PDB entry 8BPX | electron microscopy, 2.09 A resolution | chains x and y of the 67 polymer chains in the assembly

== Chain x ==
Name: Gamma carbonic anhydrase-like 2, mitochondrial
Source organism: Arabidopsis thaliana
UniProt: Q9SMN1 (GCAL2_ARATH); residues 1-256 here = UniProt positions 1-256
Chain sequence (256 residues; numbered 1 to 256; the number before each row is that of its first residue):
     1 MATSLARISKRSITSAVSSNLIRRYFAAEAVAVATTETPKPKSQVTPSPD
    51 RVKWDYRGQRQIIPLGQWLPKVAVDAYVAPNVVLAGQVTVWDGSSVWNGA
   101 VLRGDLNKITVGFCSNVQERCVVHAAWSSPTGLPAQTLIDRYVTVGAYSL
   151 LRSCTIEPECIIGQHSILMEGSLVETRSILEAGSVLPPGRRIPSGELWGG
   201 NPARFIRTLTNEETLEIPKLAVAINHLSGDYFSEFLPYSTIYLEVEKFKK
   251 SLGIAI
Unresolved in the structure: 1-43, 254-256
Small-molecule neighbours: crotonyl coenzyme A (COO): Leu106, Arg152, Met169, Glu170, Val185, Pro187, Pro188, Arg190, Asn201, Pro202, Arg204
Swiss-Prot annotation at these positions:
  - binding site (substrate): Arg103 to Asp105, Gln118, Glu119, Arg152, Gln164, Tyr231
  - binding site (Zn(2+)): His124

== Chain y ==
Name: Gamma carbonic anhydrase 2, mitochondrial
Source organism: Arabidopsis thaliana
Notes: EC 4.2.1.-
UniProt: Q9C6B3 (GCA2_ARATH); residue numbers follow UniProt; this construct covers 1-278
Chain sequence (278 residues; row label = number of the first residue in the row):
     1 MGTLGRAIYTVGNWIRGTGQALDRVGSLLQGSHRIEEHLSRHRTLMNVFD
    51 KSPLVDKDVFVAPSASVIGDVQIGKGSSIWYGCVLRGDVNNISVGSGTNI
   101 QDNTLVHVAKTNISGKVLPTLIGDNVTVGHSAVIHGCTVEDDAFVGMGAT
   151 LLDGVVVEKHAMVAAGSLVKQNTRIPSGEVWGGNPAKFMRKLTDEEIVYI
   201 SQSAKNYINLAQIHASENSKSFEQIEVERALRKKYARKDEDYDSMLGITR
   251 ETPPELILPDNVLPGGKPVAKVPSTQYF
Unresolved in the structure: 266-278
Bound ions: Zn2+: His107, His135 (shared with 1 residue of chain z)
Small-molecule neighbours:
  - crotonyl coenzyme A (COO): Gln101, Thr127, His130, Phe144, Gly146, Met147, Met162, Ala164, Ala165, Val180, Gly183, Met189, Arg190, Tyr199, Ser203, Tyr207
  - phosphatidylcholine (PC7; (7S)-4-hydroxy-N,N,N-trimethyl-9-oxo-7-[(palmitoyloxy)methyl]-3,5,8-trioxa-4-phosphahexacosan-1-aminium 4-oxide): Leu4, Ile8, Val11, Trp14, Ile15, Thr18
Swiss-Prot annotation at these positions:
  - binding site (substrate): Arg86 to Asp88, Gln101, Asp102, Asn209
  - binding site (Zn(2+)): His107, His130, His135

== Interface between chain x and chain y ==
Contacting residue pairs - 90 pairs, chain x then chain y:
  Gln44(x) with Asp56(y)
  Val45(x) with Leu54(y), hydrophobic; Asp56(y); Gln72(y); Ile73(y)
  Thr46(x) with Asp56(y), hydrogen bond (backbone-side chain); Lys57(y), hydrogen bond (backbone-backbone)
  Pro47(x) with Leu54(y), hydrophobic; Val55(y); Lys57(y)
  Ser48(x) with Lys57(y)
  Arg51(x) with Leu45(y); Val55(y); Asp56(y), hydrogen bond (side chain-backbone); Lys57(y), hydrogen bond (side chain-backbone); Val59(y), hydrogen bond (side chain-backbone); Val61(y)
  Lys53(x) with Arg43(y); Thr44(y), hydrogen bond (backbone-backbone); Leu45(y), hydrogen bond (backbone-backbone)
  Trp54(x) with Ser40(y), hydrogen bond (side chain-backbone); His42(y)
  Tyr56(x) with Leu39(y); Ser40(y)
  Arg57(x) with Lys220(y), hydrogen bond (side chain-backbone); Ser221(y)
  Gly58(x) with Ser40(y)
  Gln59(x) with Pro63(y); Ser64(y), hydrogen bond (side chain-backbone); Tyr81(y); Asn218(y), hydrogen bond
  Arg60(x) with Glu217(y), salt bridge; Ile225(y)
  Ile63(x) with Tyr81(y); Glu217(y); Asn218(y)
  Pro64(x) with Glu217(y); Arg232(y)
  Leu65(x) with His214(y); Leu258(y)
  Gly66(x) with Arg232(y), hydrogen bond (backbone-side chain); Leu256(y); Leu258(y)
  Gln67(x) with Tyr235(y); Leu256(y), hydrogen bond (backbone-backbone)
  Trp68(x) with Leu258(y), hydrophobic; Leu263(y), hydrophobic
  Gly99(x) with Asn103(y), hydrogen bond (backbone-side chain)
  Val101(x) with Asp102(y); Asn103(y)
  Arg103(x) with Trp80(y); Asp102(y), salt bridge; His130(y); Tyr207(y), hydrogen bond; Leu210(y); His214(y)
  Asp105(x) with Leu210(y); His214(y), salt bridge
  Leu106(x) with Leu210(y), hydrophobic
  Arg120(x) with Asn103(y), hydrogen bond
  Val122(x) with Asn103(y); His130(y); Ser131(y)
  His124(x) with His130(y), hydrogen bond; Tyr207(y)
  Trp127(x) with Asn206(y); Val262(y); Leu263(y); Pro264(y)
  Leu150(x) with His130(y); Ser131(y); Met147(y); Gly148(y)
  Arg152(x) with Met147(y)
  Ile167(x) with Met147(y), hydrophobic; Gly166(y)
  Leu168(x) with Met147(y)
  Met169(x) with Met147(y), hydrophobic; Ala165(y), hydrophobic
  Asn201(x) with Gly166(y), hydrogen bond (side chain-backbone)
  Glu234(x) with Arg34(y), hydrogen bond (backbone-side chain)
  Ser239(x) with Glu37(y), hydrogen bond
  Thr240(x) with Asp23(y)
  Ile241(x) with Glu37(y); His38(y)
  Leu243(x) with Arg16(y); Gln20(y)
  Val245(x) with Leu39(y), hydrophobic
  Glu246(x) with Arg16(y), salt bridge
  Phe248(x) with Leu39(y), hydrophobic
Other interface residues (no listed pair), chain x (51 interface residues in all): Asp50, Asp55, Leu69, Val83, Ala85, Cys121, Val185, Phe235, Glu244
Other interface residues (no listed pair), chain y (62 interface residues in all): Arg41, Met46, Asn47, Ser52, Ala62, Gly74, Gly82, Gln101, Gly183, Asn184, Ile213, Phe222, Thr252, Asn261

== In short ==
Chain x and chain y form an interface of 51 and 62 residues respectively, with 20 hydrogen bonds and 4 salt
bridges. Polar contacts include Arg60(x)-Glu217(y), Arg103(x)-Asp102(y) and Asp105(x)-His214(y). Crotonyl
coenzyme A is bound between chain x and chain y. Bound to chain y: phosphatidylcholine.
Here chain x is Gamma carbonic anhydrase-like 2, mitochondrial and chain y is Gamma carbonic anhydrase 2,
mitochondrial, both from Arabidopsis thaliana. Entry 8BPX (Cryo-EM structure of the Arabidopsis thaliana
I+III2 supercomplex (Complete composition)) was determined by electron microscopy together with 8BED, 8BEE,
8BEF, 8BEH, 8BEL, 8BEP, 8BQ5 and 8BQ6 from the same study.
